7ZL7 - chains A and B; structure by X-ray diffraction, 1.55 A resolution.

Chain A:
Name: Gamma-aminobutyric acid receptor-associated protein
Organism: Homo sapiens
Reference sequence: O95166 (GBRAP_HUMAN); residue numbers follow UniProt; this construct covers 1-117
Amino-acid sequence (119 residues; row label = number of the first residue in the row; numbers below 1 keep their minus sign (Gly-1 is residue -1)):
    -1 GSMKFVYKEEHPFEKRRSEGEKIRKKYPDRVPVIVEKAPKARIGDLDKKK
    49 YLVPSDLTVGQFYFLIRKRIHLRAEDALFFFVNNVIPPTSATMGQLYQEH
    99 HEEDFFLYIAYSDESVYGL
Differences from the reference sequence: expression tag (-1 to 0)
Ion coordination: Na+: Ser88, Gln93 (shared with 1 residue of chain C)

Chain B:
Name: Pen8-ortho
Amino-acid sequence (14 residues; each row starts with the number of its first residue; numbering starts at 0):
     0 XDACYTWEXLAWPX
Covalent attachments: ortho-xylene (OXE) linked to Cys3, LE1_8
Modified residues: ACE (acetyl group) at position 0; LE1 (3-sulfanyl-L-valine) at position 8; NH2 (amino group) at position 13
Small-molecule neighbours: ortho-xylene (OXE): ACE_0, Trp6, Glu7

How chain A and chain B interact:
Contacting residue pairs (28; chain A residue first):
  Glu17(A) with Thr5(B); Trp6(B), hydrogen bond
  Lys24(A) with Ala2(B)
  Tyr25(A) with ACE_0(B); Cys3(B), hydrophobic
  Arg28(A) with LE1_8(B); Leu9(B), hydrogen bond (side chain-backbone)
  Pro30(A) with Trp6(B), hydrophobic
  Lys46(A) with Glu7(B)
  Lys48(A) with Thr5(B), hydrogen bond; Trp6(B); Glu7(B), hydrogen bond (backbone-backbone)
  Tyr49(A) with Trp6(B); Glu7(B); Leu9(B), hydrophobic
  Leu50(A) with Trp6(B), hydrophobic; Glu7(B), hydrogen bond (backbone-backbone); LE1_8(B); Leu9(B), hydrogen bond (backbone-backbone)
  Pro52(A) with Leu9(B)
  Leu55(A) with Trp11(B), hydrophobic
  Gln59(A) with Trp11(B)
  Phe60(A) with Leu9(B), hydrophobic
  Phe62(A) with Trp11(B), hydrophobic
  Leu63(A) with Ala10(B)
  Arg67(A) with Glu7(B), salt bridge; Leu9(B)
  Phe104(A) with Trp6(B), hydrophobic
Also at the interface, not in a pair above, chain A (22 interface residues in all): Ile21, Val31, Ile32, Val51, Ile64
Interface features reported in the paper:
  - specific contacts: Arg67(A)-Glu7(B) (salt bridge)
  - interface residues, chain B: Trp6(B), Leu9(B), Trp11(B)

Overview:
22 residues of chain A and 10 residues of chain B are in contact, with 6 hydrogen bonds and 1 salt bridge.
Among the polar pairs are Arg67(A)-Glu7(B), Glu17(A)-Trp6(B) and Arg28(A)-Leu9(B). The authors report a salt
bridge between Arg67(A) and Glu7(B). Covalently linked ortho-xylene: at LE1_8(B). From the paper: interface
residues Trp6(B), Leu9(B) and Trp11(B).
Here chain A is Gamma-aminobutyric acid receptor-associated protein (Homo sapiens) and chain B is Pen8-ortho.
Entry 7ZL7 (Human GABARAP in complex with stapled peptide Pen8-ortho) was determined by X-ray diffraction
together with 7ZKR from the same study.
